Entry 5TH0 (X-ray diffraction, 2.25 A resolution); this record covers chains A and B of the 6 polymer chains in the assembly.

# Chain A
Molecule: Hemagglutinin HA1 chain
Organism: Influenza A virus
Reference sequence: A0A0J9X252 (A0A0J9X252_9INFA); the construct lacks a stretch of the UniProt sequence and is renumbered around it, so the offset changes along the chain: 7-129 = UniProt 1-123; 130-158 = UniProt 125-153; 159-263 = UniProt 156-260; 265-276 = UniProt 261-272; 1 more segments
Chain sequence (323 residues; row label = number of the first residue in the row; note: 1 number in that range is skipped by the numbering (no residue carries it; nothing is unmodelled there); a row labelled like 158A-158B holds insertion residues (158A, then the next letters in order)):
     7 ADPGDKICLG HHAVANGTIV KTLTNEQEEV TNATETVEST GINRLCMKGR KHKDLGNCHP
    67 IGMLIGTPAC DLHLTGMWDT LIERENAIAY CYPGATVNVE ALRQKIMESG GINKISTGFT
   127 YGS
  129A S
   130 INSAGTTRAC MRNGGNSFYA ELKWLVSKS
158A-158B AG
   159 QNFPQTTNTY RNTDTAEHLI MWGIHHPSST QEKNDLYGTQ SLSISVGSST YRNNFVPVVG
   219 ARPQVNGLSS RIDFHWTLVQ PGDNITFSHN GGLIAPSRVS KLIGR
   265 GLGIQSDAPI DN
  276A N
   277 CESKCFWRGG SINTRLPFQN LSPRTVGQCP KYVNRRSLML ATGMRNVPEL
Unresolved in the structure: 7-10, 326
Cystine bridges: Cys52-Cys277, Cys64-Cys76, Cys97-Cys139, Cys281-Cys305
Glycans and other covalent adducts: N-acetylglucosamine (NAG) linked to Asn38, Asn242
Construct notes: engineered mutation Ala158A (Lys154 in A0A0J9X252), Leu226 (Gln223 in A0A0J9X252), Ser228 (Gly225 in A0A0J9X252)
From the paper describing this entry:
  - mutagenesis - D193T: decreased binding to avian-type receptors
  - mutagenesis - D193T/Q226L/G228S: increased binding to human-type receptors
  - specificity-determining residues: Asp193 (proposed by the authors, not directly observed)
  - mutagenesis - Q226L/G228S, G228S: abolished binding to alpha2-3 sialosides
  - mutagenesis - Q226L/G228S: unchanged binding to human-type alpha2-6 receptors

# Chain B
Molecule: Hemagglutinin HA2 chain
Organism: Influenza A virus
Reference sequence: A0A0J9X253 (A0A0J9X253_9INFA); numbering as in UniProt (aligned over 2-174)
Chain sequence (180 residues; numbered 2 to 181; the number before each row is that of its first residue):
     2 LFGAIAGFLE NGWEGMVDGW YGFRHQNAQG TGQAADYKST QAAIDQITGK LNRLVEKTNT
    62 EFESIESEFS EIEHQIGNVI NWTKDSITDI WTYQAELLVA MENQHTIDMA DSEMLNLYER
   122 VRKQLRQNAE EDGKGCFEIY HACDDSCMES IRNNTYDHSQ YREEALLNRL NINSGRLVPR
Unresolved in the structure: 173-181
Cystine bridges: Cys144-Cys148
Glycans and other covalent adducts: N-acetylglucosamine (NAG) linked to Asn82
Construct notes: expression tag (175-181)

# Chain A / chain B interface
Pairs across the interface - 140 pairs, chain A then chain B:
  Asp11(A) - Gln27(B)
  Asp11(A) - Asn28(B)
  Asp11(A) - Glu139(B)
  Asp11(A) - Ile140(B)  hydrogen bond (backbone-backbone)
  Asp11(A) - His142(B)
  Asp11(A) - Ala143(B)
  Asp11(A) - Cys144(B)  hydrogen bond (side chain-backbone)
  Lys12(A) - His26(B)
  Lys12(A) - Gln27(B)  hydrogen bond (backbone-backbone)
  Lys12(A) - Asp133(B)
  Lys12(A) - Lys135(B)
  Lys12(A) - Phe138(B)
  Lys12(A) - Met149(B)
  Ile13(A) - Arg25(B)
  Ile13(A) - Cys137(B)
  Ile13(A) - Phe138(B)  hydrogen bond (backbone-backbone)
  Ile13(A) - Ile140(B)  hydrophobic
  Ile13(A) - Ile152(B)  hydrophobic
  Cys14(A) - Trp14(B)
  Cys14(A) - Gly23(B)
  Cys14(A) - Phe24(B)
  Cys14(A) - Arg25(B)  hydrogen bond (backbone-backbone)
  Cys14(A) - Gly136(B)
  Cys14(A) - Cys137(B)  disulfide
  Leu15(A) - Leu10(B)
  Leu15(A) - Trp14(B)
  Leu15(A) - Gly23(B)
  Leu15(A) - Phe24(B)  hydrophobic
  Leu15(A) - Leu118(B)  hydrophobic
  Leu15(A) - Tyr119(B)  hydrophobic
  Leu15(A) - Gly136(B)  hydrogen bond (backbone-backbone)
  Gly16(A) - Trp14(B)
  Gly16(A) - Met17(B)
  Gly16(A) - Tyr22(B)
  Gly16(A) - Gly23(B)  hydrogen bond (backbone-backbone)
  Gly16(A) - Met115(B)
  His17(A) - Ile6(B)
  His17(A) - Gly13(B)
  His17(A) - Trp14(B)  hydrogen bond (backbone-backbone)
  His17(A) - Met17(B)
  His17(A) - Trp21(B)
  His17(A) - Tyr22(B)
  His17(A) - Met115(B)
  His18(A) - Trp14(B)
  His18(A) - Met17(B)
  His18(A) - Gly20(B)
  His18(A) - Trp21(B)  hydrogen bond (backbone-backbone)
  Ala19(A) - Gly13(B)
  Ala19(A) - Trp14(B)  hydrogen bond (backbone-backbone)
  Ala19(A) - Glu15(B)
  Ala21(A) - Glu15(B)
  Val26(A) - Asn104(B)
  Lys27(A) - Glu97(B)  salt bridge
  Lys27(A) - Val100(B)
  Lys27(A) - Ala101(B)
  Lys27(A) - Asn104(B)  hydrogen bond (backbone-side chain)
  Thr28(A) - Ala101(B)
  Thr28(A) - Asn104(B)
  Thr28(A) - Gln105(B)
  Thr28(A) - Ile108(B)
  Leu29(A) - Ala101(B)  hydrogen bond (backbone-backbone)
  Leu29(A) - Met102(B)
  Leu29(A) - Gln105(B)
  Thr30(A) - Gln105(B)  hydrogen bond
  Glu34(A) - Ile108(B)
  Thr42(A) - Leu55(B)
  Thr42(A) - Val100(B)
  Glu89(A) - Phe70(B)
  Arg90(A) - Phe70(B)
  Glu91(A) - Phe70(B)
  Glu106(A) - Ser68(B)
  Arg109(A) - Ser68(B)
  Glu114(A) - Glu64(B)
  Arg263(A) - Glu64(B)  salt bridge
  Gly265(A) - Glu64(B)
  Leu266(A) - Glu62(B)
  Leu266(A) - Phe63(B)
  Gln269(A) - Glu67(B)
  Gln269(A) - Ser68(B)  hydrogen bond
  Gln269(A) - Glu69(B)  hydrogen bond (side chain-backbone)
  Gln269(A) - Phe70(B)
  Ser270(A) - Phe70(B)
  Asp271(A) - Phe70(B)
  Arg284(A) - Glu69(B)  salt bridge
  Arg284(A) - Phe70(B)
  Arg291(A) - Val56(B)
  Pro293(A) - Leu55(B)  hydrophobic
  Phe294(A) - Ala96(B)  hydrophobic
  Arg300(A) - Glu67(B)  salt bridge
  Arg300(A) - Ser68(B)  hydrogen bond (side chain-backbone)
  Arg300(A) - Glu69(B)  salt bridge
  Val302(A) - Phe63(B)
  Val302(A) - Glu64(B)
  Val302(A) - Ser65(B)
  Gly303(A) - Thr61(B)
  Gly303(A) - Glu62(B)
  Gly303(A) - Phe63(B)  hydrogen bond (backbone-backbone)
  Gln304(A) - Asn60(B)
  Gln304(A) - Thr61(B)
  Gln304(A) - Glu62(B)  hydrogen bond
  Cys305(A) - Asn60(B)  hydrogen bond (backbone-side chain)
  Lys307(A) - Phe63(B)
  Lys307(A) - Trp92(B)
  Tyr308(A) - Thr89(B)
  Val309(A) - Trp92(B)
  Val309(A) - Thr93(B)
  Asn310(A) - Thr89(B)
  Asn310(A) - Thr93(B)  hydrogen bond (backbone-side chain)
  Arg311(A) - Thr93(B)
  Arg311(A) - Glu97(B)  salt bridge
  Leu314(A) - Ala96(B)  hydrophobic
  Leu314(A) - Glu97(B)
  Met315(A) - Val100(B)
  Met315(A) - Asn104(B)  hydrogen bond (backbone-side chain)
  Leu316(A) - Leu52(B)  hydrophobic
  Leu316(A) - Glu103(B)
  Leu316(A) - Asn104(B)
  Ala317(A) - Asn104(B)  hydrogen bond (backbone-side chain)
  Ala317(A) - Thr107(B)
  Thr318(A) - Trp21(B)
  Thr318(A) - Ile48(B)
  Thr318(A) - Leu52(B)
  Gly319(A) - Trp21(B)
  Gly319(A) - Ile48(B)
  Gly319(A) - Thr107(B)
  Met320(A) - Ile6(B)  hydrophobic
  Met320(A) - Trp21(B)
  Met320(A) - Tyr22(B)  hydrophobic
  Met320(A) - Ala111(B)  hydrophobic
  Arg321(A) - Leu2(B)
  Arg321(A) - Ala7(B)
  Arg321(A) - Ile108(B)
  Val323(A) - Ile6(B)
  Val323(A) - Glu11(B)
  Val323(A) - Asn12(B)
  Val323(A) - Gly13(B)  hydrogen bond (backbone-backbone)
  Pro324(A) - Asn12(B)
  Glu325(A) - Gly13(B)
  Glu325(A) - Trp14(B)
  Glu325(A) - Glu15(B)  hydrogen bond (side chain-backbone)
Interface residues without a listed pair, chain A (61 interface residues in all): Val20, Val36, Thr40, Gln110, Leu292, Pro299, Pro306
Interface residues without a listed pair, chain B (72 interface residues in all): Gly16, Ala29, Lys58, Ser71, Lys85, Asp90, Leu98, Leu99, Val122, Leu126
Inter-chain disulfides: Cys14(A)-Cys137(B)

# Summary
The interface between chain A and chain B involves 61 residues on one side and 72 on the other; the contacts
include 1 disulfide bond, 24 hydrogen bonds and 6 salt bridges. Polar pairs include Lys27(A)-Glu97(B),
Arg263(A)-Glu64(B) and Arg284(A)-Glu69(B). The paper reports that Q226L/G228S and G228S of chain A abolish
binding to alpha2-3 sialosides; the specificity determinant Asp193(A); 4 substitutions were tested in all.
Here chain A is Hemagglutinin HA1 chain and chain B is Hemagglutinin HA2 chain, both from Influenza A virus.
Entry 5TH0 (Crystal structure of H10 hemagglutinin mutant (K158aA-Q226L-G228S) from Jiangxi-Donghu (2013)
H10N8 influenza virus) was determined by X-ray diffraction, deposited together with 5TGO, 5TGU, 5TGV, 5TH1,
5THB, 5THC and 5THF.
